4AHQ - chains B and D of the 4 polymer chains in the assembly; structure by X-ray diffraction, 1.95 A resolution.

Chain B (and D):
Name: N-acetylneuraminate lyase
Organism: Staphylococcus aureus SUBSP. aureus nctc 8325
Notes: EC 4.1.3.3; chain D of this document is another copy of the same molecule, construct and numbering; everything in this record applies to it too
UniProtKB: Q2G160 (NANA_STAA8); residues 2-293 here = UniProt positions 2-293
Sequence (298 residues; each row starts with the number of its first residue; numbers below 1 keep their minus sign (His-4 is residue -4)):
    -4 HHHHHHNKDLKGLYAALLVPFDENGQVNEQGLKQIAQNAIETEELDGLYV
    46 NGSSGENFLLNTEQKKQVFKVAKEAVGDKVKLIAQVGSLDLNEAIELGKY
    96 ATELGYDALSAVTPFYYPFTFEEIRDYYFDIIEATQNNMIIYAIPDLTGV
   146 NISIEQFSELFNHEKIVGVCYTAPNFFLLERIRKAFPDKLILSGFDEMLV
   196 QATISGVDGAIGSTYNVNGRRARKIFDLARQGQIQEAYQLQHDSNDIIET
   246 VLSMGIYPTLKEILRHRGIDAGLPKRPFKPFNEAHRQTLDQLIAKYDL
Not modelled in the structure: -4 to 0 (chain D: -4 to 2)
Sequence notes: expression tag (-4 to 1); engineered mutation Cys165 (Lys in Q2G160)
Swiss-Prot annotation at these positions:
  - active site: Tyr137 (Proton donor)
  - binding site (aceneuramate): Ser48, Ser49, Gly189, Asp191, Glu192, Ser208, Tyr252
  - mutagenesis: Glu192 (E192N: Increases reaction with fluoropyruvate and the alternative substrate (2R,3S)-2,3-dihydroxy-4-oxo-N,N-dipropylbutanamide (DHOB))

Interface between chain B and chain D:
Residue-residue contacts (49; chain B residue first):
  Pro169(B) - Pro169(D)
  Phe171(B) - Phe171(D)  hydrophobic
  Phe171(B) - Met193(D)  hydrophobic
  Phe171(B) - Gln196(D)
  Phe172(B) - Glu192(D)
  Phe172(B) - Met193(D)
  Phe172(B) - Asn240(D)
  Glu175(B) - Tyr233(D)
  Glu175(B) - His237(D)  salt bridge
  Glu175(B) - Asn240(D)  hydrogen bond
  Arg176(B) - His237(D)  hydrogen bond (side chain-backbone)
  Arg176(B) - Asn240(D)
  Arg176(B) - Asp241(D)  salt bridge
  Arg176(B) - Glu244(D)  salt bridge
  Arg178(B) - Tyr233(D)
  Lys179(B) - His237(D)
  Lys179(B) - Asp241(D)  salt bridge
  Glu192(B) - Phe172(D)
  Met193(B) - Phe171(D)  hydrophobic
  Met193(B) - Phe172(D)
  Val195(B) - Ile199(D)  hydrophobic
  Gln196(B) - Phe171(D)
  Gln196(B) - Ile199(D)
  Gln196(B) - Ser200(D)  hydrogen bond
  Ile199(B) - Val195(D)  hydrophobic
  Ile199(B) - Ile199(D)  hydrophobic
  Ile199(B) - Ile229(D)  hydrophobic
  Ile199(B) - Tyr233(D)
  Ser200(B) - Gln196(D)  hydrogen bond
  Ser200(B) - Tyr233(D)  hydrogen bond (backbone-side chain)
  Ala224(B) - Ile229(D)
  Gly227(B) - Gly227(D)
  Ile229(B) - Ile199(D)  hydrophobic
  Ile229(B) - Ala224(D)
  Ile229(B) - Gly227(D)
  Ile229(B) - Ile229(D)  hydrophobic
  Tyr233(B) - Glu175(D)
  Tyr233(B) - Arg178(D)
  Tyr233(B) - Ile199(D)
  Tyr233(B) - Ser200(D)  hydrogen bond (side chain-backbone)
  His237(B) - Glu175(D)  salt bridge
  His237(B) - Arg176(D)
  His237(B) - Lys179(D)
  Asn240(B) - Phe172(D)
  Asn240(B) - Glu175(D)  hydrogen bond
  Asn240(B) - Arg176(D)
  Asp241(B) - Arg176(D)  salt bridge
  Asp241(B) - Lys179(D)  salt bridge
  Glu244(B) - Arg176(D)  salt bridge
Also at the interface, not in a pair above, chain B (24 interface residues in all): Gly201, Arg225, Leu247
Also at the interface, not in a pair above, chain D (24 interface residues in all): Gly201, Gln236, Leu247

Overview:
The chain B/chain D interface involves 24 residues from each chain; the contacts include 7 hydrogen bonds and
8 salt bridges. Among the polar pairs are Glu175(B)-His237(D), Arg176(B)-Asp241(D) and Arg176(B)-Glu244(D).
Chain B and chain D are both N-acetylneuraminate lyase (Staphylococcus aureus SUBSP. aureus nctc 8325); the
structure, Crystal Structure of N-acetylneuraminic acid lyase mutant K165C from Staphylococcus aureus, was
determined by X-ray diffraction (same publication as 4AH7, 4AHO, 4AHP and 4AMA).
